Entry 7JVT (X-ray diffraction, 3.16 A resolution); this record covers chains C and E of the 4 polymer chains in the assembly.

Chain C:
Protein: Repressor protein CI
Source organism: Escherichia phage lambda
UniProtKB: chimeric construct of P03034, P08707: residues 0-91 from P03034 (RPC1_LAMBD) positions 1-92 (UniProt number = residue number + 1); residues 92-201 from P08707 positions 83-192 (UniProt number = residue number - 9)
Amino-acid sequence (214 residues; row label = number of the first residue in the row; numbering starts at 0):
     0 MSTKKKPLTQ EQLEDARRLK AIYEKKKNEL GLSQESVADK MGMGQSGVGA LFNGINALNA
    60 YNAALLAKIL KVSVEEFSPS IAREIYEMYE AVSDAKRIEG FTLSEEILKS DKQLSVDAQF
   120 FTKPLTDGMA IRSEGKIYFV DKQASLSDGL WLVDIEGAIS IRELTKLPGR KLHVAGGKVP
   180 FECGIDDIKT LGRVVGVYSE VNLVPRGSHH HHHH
Not modelled in the structure: 0-3, 202-213
Construct notes: expression tag (202-213)
UniProt features mapped onto this chain:
  - DNA-binding region: Leu29 to Gly48 (H-T-H motif)

Chain E:
Molecule: OL1 bottom
Sequence (20 nucleotides; row label = number of the first residue in the row):
     1 AATACCACTG GCGGTGATAT
Not modelled in the structure: 1

How chain C and chain E interact:
Residue-residue contacts (12; chain C residue first):
  Tyr22(C) - DT3(E)  hydrogen bond to the phosphate
  Lys26(C) - DT3(E)  salt bridge to the phosphate
  Ser32(C) - DA2(E)  sugar contact
  Ser32(C) - DT3(E)  phosphate contact
  Gln33(C) - DT3(E)  hydrogen bond to the phosphate
  Gln33(C) - DA4(E)  hydrogen bond to the phosphate
  Gln44(C) - DT3(E)  base contact
  Gln44(C) - DA4(E)  hydrogen bond to the base
  Ser45(C) - DC5(E)  hydrogen bond to the base
  Ser45(C) - DC6(E)  base contact
  Asn52(C) - DA4(E)  phosphate contact
  Asn52(C) - DC5(E)  phosphate contact

Summary:
The interface between chain C and chain E involves 7 residues on one side and 5 on the other; the contacts
include 5 hydrogen bonds and 1 salt bridge. Polar pairs include Gln44(C)-DA4(E), Ser45(C)-DC5(E) and
Tyr22(C)-DT3(E).
Here chain C is Repressor protein CI (Escherichia phage lambda) and chain E is OL1 bottom. Entry 7JVT (Crystal
structure of a lambda-186 hybrid repressor) was determined by X-ray diffraction.
